7SSA - chains G and I of the 12 polymer chains in the assembly; structure by electron microscopy, 3.20 A resolution.

== Chain G ==
Protein: Histone H2A.1
Organism: Saccharomyces cerevisiae (strain ATCC 204508 / S288c)
UniProt: P04911 (H2A1_YEAST); residues 1-131 here correspond to UniProt positions 2-132 (UniProt number = residue number + 1)
Sequence (131 residues; each row starts with the number of its first residue):
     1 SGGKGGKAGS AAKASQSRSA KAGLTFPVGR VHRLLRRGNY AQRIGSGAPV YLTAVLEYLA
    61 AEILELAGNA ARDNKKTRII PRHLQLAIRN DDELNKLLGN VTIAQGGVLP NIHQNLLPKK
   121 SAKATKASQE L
Not modelled in the structure: 1-15, 120-131
UniProt features mapped onto this chain:
  - motif: Ser128, Gln129 ([ST]-Q motif)
  - site: Lys119 (Not ubiquitinated)
  - modified residue: Ser1 (N-acetylserine), Lys4 (N6-acetyllysine), Lys7 (N6-acetyllysine), Lys13 (N6-succinyllysine), Lys21 (N6-succinyllysine), Gln105 (N5-methylglutamine), Lys119 (N6-malonyllysine), Ser128 (Phosphoserine)
  - cross-link: Lys126 (Glycyl lysine isopeptide (Lys-Gly) (interchain with G-Cter in SUMO))

== Chain I ==
Molecule: 149-nt DNA strand
Organism: synthetic construct
Sequence (149 nucleotides; each row starts with the number of its first residue; numbers below 1 keep their minus sign (DA-74 is residue -74)):
   -74 ATCGGAGAGG TCACGTGACC AGGCCGCTCA ATTGGTCGTA GACAGCTCTA GCACCGCTTA
   -14 AACGCACGTA CGCGCTGTCC CCCGCGTTTT AACCGCCAAG GGGATTACTC CCTAGTCTCC
    46 AGGGACGTCT CAGATATATA CATCCTGAT
Not modelled in the structure: -74 to -65, 73-74

== Chain G / chain I interface ==
Residue-residue contacts (11):
  Arg30(G) - DG48(I)  hydrogen bond to the phosphate
  Arg30(G) - DG49(I)  salt bridge to the phosphate
  Arg43(G) - DT38(I)  hydrogen bond to the sugar
  Arg43(G) - DA39(I)  phosphate contact
  Ile44(G) - DT38(I)  sugar contact
  Ile44(G) - DA39(I)  hydrogen bond to the phosphate
  Gly45(G) - DT38(I)  phosphate contact
  Ser46(G) - DT38(I)  hydrogen bond to the phosphate
  Thr77(G) - DG58(I)  hydrogen bond to the phosphate
  Arg78(G) - DA57(I)  sugar contact
  Arg78(G) - DG58(I)  hydrogen bond to the phosphate
Other interface residues (no listed pair), chain G (10 interface residues in all): Arg36, Gln42, Lys76
Other interface residues (no listed pair), chain I (7 interface residues in all): DA59

== Overview ==
Chain G and chain I form an interface of 10 and 7 residues respectively, with 6 hydrogen bonds and 1 salt
bridge. Polar contacts include Arg43(G)-DT38(I), Arg30(G)-DG48(I) and Ile44(G)-DA39(I).
Here chain G is Histone H2A.1 (Saccharomyces cerevisiae (strain ATCC 204508 / S288c)) and chain I is a 149-nt
DNA strand (synthetic construct). Entry 7SSA (Cryo-EM structure of pioneer factor Cbf1 bound to the
nucleosome) was determined by electron microscopy.
